PDB entry 6Z6O | electron microscopy, 3.80 A resolution | chains A and I of the 16 polymer chains in the assembly

Chain A (and I):
Protein: Histone deacetylase HDA1
Organism: Saccharomyces cerevisiae (strain ATCC 204508 / S288c)
Notes: EC 3.5.1.98; chain I of this document is another copy of the same molecule, construct and numbering; everything in this record applies to it too
Reference sequence: P53973 (HDA1_YEAST); residues 40-700 here = UniProt positions 40-700
Amino-acid sequence (661 residues; numbered 40 to 700; the number before each row is that of its first residue):
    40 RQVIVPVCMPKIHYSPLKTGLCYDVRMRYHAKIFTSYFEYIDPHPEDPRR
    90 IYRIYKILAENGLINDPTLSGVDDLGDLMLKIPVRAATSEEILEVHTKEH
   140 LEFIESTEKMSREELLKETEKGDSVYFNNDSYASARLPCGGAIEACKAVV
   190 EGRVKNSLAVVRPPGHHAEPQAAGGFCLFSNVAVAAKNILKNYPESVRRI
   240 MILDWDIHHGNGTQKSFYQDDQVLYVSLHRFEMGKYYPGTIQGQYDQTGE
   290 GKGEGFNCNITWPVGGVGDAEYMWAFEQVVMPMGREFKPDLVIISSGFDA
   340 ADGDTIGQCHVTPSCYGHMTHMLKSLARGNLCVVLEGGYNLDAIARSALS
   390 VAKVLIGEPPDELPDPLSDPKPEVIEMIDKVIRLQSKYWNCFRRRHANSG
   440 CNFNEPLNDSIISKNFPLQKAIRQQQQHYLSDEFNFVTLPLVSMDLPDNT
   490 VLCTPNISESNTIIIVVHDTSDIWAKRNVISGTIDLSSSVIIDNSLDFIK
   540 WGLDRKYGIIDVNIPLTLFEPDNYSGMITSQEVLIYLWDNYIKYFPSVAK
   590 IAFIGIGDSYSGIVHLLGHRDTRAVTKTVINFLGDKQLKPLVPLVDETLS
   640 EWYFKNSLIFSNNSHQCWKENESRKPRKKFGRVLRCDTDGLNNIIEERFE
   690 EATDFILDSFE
Not modelled in the structure: 659-663
Construct notes: conflict Leu-446 (Ile in P53973)
Bound ions: Zn2+: Asp-245, His-247
UniProt features mapped onto this chain:
  - active site: His-206

Chain A / chain I interface:
Contacting residue pairs - 10 pairs, chain A then chain I:
  Leu-633(A) / Arg-666(I)  hydrogen bond (backbone-side chain)
  Asp-635(A) / Arg-666(I)  hydrogen bond (backbone-side chain)
  Glu-636(A) / Arg-666(I)
  Glu-636(A) / Lys-667(I)  salt bridge
  Glu-636(A) / Lys-668(I)  salt bridge
  Arg-666(A) / Leu-633(I)  hydrogen bond (side chain-backbone)
  Arg-666(A) / Asp-635(I)  hydrogen bond (side chain-backbone)
  Arg-666(A) / Glu-636(I)
  Lys-667(A) / Glu-636(I)  salt bridge
  Lys-668(A) / Glu-636(I)  salt bridge
Also at the interface, not in a pair above, chain A (8 interface residues in all): Pro-632, Val-634
Also at the interface, not in a pair above, chain I (8 interface residues in all): Pro-632, Val-634

Summary:
The chain A/chain I interface involves 8 residues from each chain; the contacts include 4 hydrogen bonds and 4
salt bridges. Polar contacts include Glu-636(A)/Lys-667(I), Glu-636(A)/Lys-668(I) and Leu-633(A)/Arg-666(I).
Asp-245(A) and His-247(A) form the Zn2+ site. Curated annotation (UniProt) lists active-site residue
His-206(A) on chain A.
Both chains are Histone deacetylase HDA1 (Saccharomyces cerevisiae (strain ATCC 204508 / S288c)). Entry 6Z6O
(HDAC-TC) was determined by electron microscopy together with 6Z6F, 6Z6H and 6Z6P from the same study.
